Entry 3SZQ (X-ray diffraction, 2.35 A resolution); this record covers chains A and C of the 3 polymer chains in the assembly.

Chain A:
Protein: Aprataxin-like protein
From: Schizosaccharomyces pombe
Notes: EC 3.-.-.-; fragment: APTX HIT-ZNF catalytic domain
UniProtKB: O74859 (APTX_SCHPO); residue numbers follow UniProt; this construct covers 31-232
Sequence (206 residues; row label = number of the first residue in the row):
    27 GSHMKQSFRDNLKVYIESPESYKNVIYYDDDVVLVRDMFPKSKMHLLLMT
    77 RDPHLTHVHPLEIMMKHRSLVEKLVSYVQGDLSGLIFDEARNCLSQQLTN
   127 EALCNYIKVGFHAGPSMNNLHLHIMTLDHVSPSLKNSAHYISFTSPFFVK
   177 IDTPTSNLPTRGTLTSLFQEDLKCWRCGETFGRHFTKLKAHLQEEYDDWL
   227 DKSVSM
Disordered / not traced: 27-31, 232
Sequence notes: expression tag (27-30)
Bound ions: Zn2+: Cys-200, Cys-203, His-217, Glu-221
Residues lining bound ligands: adenosine monophosphate (AMP): Asn-37, Leu-38, Tyr-41, Arg-62, Asp-63, Met-64, Phe-65, Lys-67, His-71, Leu-73, His-138, Pro-141, Ser-142, Met-143, His-147, His-149
UniProt features mapped onto this chain:
  - region (Interaction with DNA): Asp-63 to Lys-67, His-138 to His-149, Lys-161 to His-165, Arg-209 to Thr-212
  - active site: His-147 (Nucleophile)
  - binding site (Zn(2+)): Cys-200, Cys-203, His-217, Glu-221
  - site: Tyr-41 (Interaction with DNA)
  - mutagenesis: Phe-34 (F34A: Decreased affinity for DNA), Tyr-41 (Y41A: Mildly decreased DNAppG decapping activity), Asp-63 (D63A: Strongly decreased DNAppG decapping activity), Phe-65 (F65A: Nearly abolishes enzyme activity), Lys-67 (K67E: Loss of enzyme activity. Strongly reduced affinity for DNA), Cys-130 (C130A: Decreased affinity for DNA), His-138 (H138A: Decreased enzyme activity. Mildly decreases affinity for DNA), Ser-142 (S142A/E: Nearly abolishes enzyme activity. Mildly decreases affinity for DNA), His-147 (H147A: Loss of enzyme activity; H147N: Loss of enzyme activity), His-149 (H149A: Nearly abolishes enzyme activity), Lys-161 (K161A: Strongly decreases abolishes enzyme activity. Decreased affinity for DNA; K161E: Nearly abolishes enzyme activity. Strongly reduced affinity for DNA), His-165 (H165A: Slightly decreased enzyme activity; H165E: Nearly abolishes enzyme activity. Strongly reduced affinity for DNA), 1 further mutagenesis entry in UniProt
Reported in the primary citation:
  - Zn2+ coordination: Cys-200, Cys-203, His-217, Glu-221
  - binding site for the 5-nt DNA strand: Phe-34, Phe-65, Lys-67, Ser-142, Met-143, Lys-161, His-165
  - binding site for the 14-nt DNA strand (chain C): Arg-209, Lys-213
  - binding site for adenosine monophosphate: Leu-38, Tyr-41, Asp-63, Met-64, Phe-65, Lys-67, His-138, Met-143, His-149
  - mutagenesis - F65A (Kd=250 nM), K67E, K161E, H165E: decreased binding to SSB substrate
  - mutagenesis - F65A (5% activity), K67E, H138A (25% activity), K161E, H165E, S168A (25% activity): decreased catalytic activity
  - mutagenesis - H147N: abolished catalytic activity on Ap4A
  - mutagenesis - K161E, H165E: unchanged catalytic activity on Ap4A
  - catalytic residues: His-138, His-147, His-149, Ser-168
  - contacts within the chain: His-71/His-149, Asn-145/His-147 (hydrogen bond)

Chain C:
Molecule: 14-nt DNA strand
Sequence (14 nucleotides; each row starts with the number of its first residue):
     1 TATCGGAATCAGGG
Disordered / not traced: 1-6

Interface between chain A and chain C:
Pairs across the interface - 7 pairs, chain A then chain C:
  Phe-34(A) / DG14(C)  base contact
  Arg-209(A) / DA8(C)  sugar contact
  Arg-209(A) / DT9(C)  salt bridge to the phosphate
  His-210(A) / DA8(C)  phosphate contact
  Phe-211(A) / DA8(C)  hydrogen bond to the phosphate
  Thr-212(A) / DA7(C)  phosphate contact
  Thr-212(A) / DA8(C)  hydrogen bond to the phosphate
Also at the interface, not in a pair above, chain A (6 interface residues in all): Ser-163

Summary:
The interface between chain A and chain C involves 6 residues on one side and 4 on the other, with 2 hydrogen
bonds and 1 salt bridge. Polar contacts include Phe-211(A)/DA8(C), Thr-212(A)/DA8(C) and Arg-209(A)/DT9(C).
The paper reports catalytic residues His-138(A), His-147(A) and His-149(A) among others; F65A, K67E and H138A
of chain A, among others, reduce catalytic activity; 7 substitutions were tested in all.
Chain A is Aprataxin-like protein (Schizosaccharomyces pombe) and chain C is a 14-nt DNA strand; the
structure, Structure of an S. pombe APTX/DNA/AMP/Zn complex, was determined by X-ray diffraction.
